PDB entry 6ZDJ | electron microscopy, 5.80 A resolution (low resolution: residue-level contacts below are approximate; hydrogen-bond / salt-bridge calls are withheld) | chains B and C of the 13 polymer chains in the assembly

[Chain B (and C)]
Name: Gag protein
Organism: Human immunodeficiency virus 1
Notes: chain C of this document is another copy of the same molecule, construct and numbering; everything in this record applies to it too
Reference sequence: Q71B31 (Q71B31_9HIV1); residue numbers follow UniProt; this construct covers 1-220
Chain sequence (220 residues; numbered 1 to 220; the number before each row is that of its first residue):
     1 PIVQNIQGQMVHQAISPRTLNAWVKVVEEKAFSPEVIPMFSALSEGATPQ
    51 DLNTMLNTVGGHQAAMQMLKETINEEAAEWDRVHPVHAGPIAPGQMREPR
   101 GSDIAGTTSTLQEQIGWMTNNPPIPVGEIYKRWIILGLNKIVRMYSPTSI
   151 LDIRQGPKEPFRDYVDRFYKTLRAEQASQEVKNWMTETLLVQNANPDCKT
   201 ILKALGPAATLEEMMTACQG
Cystine bridges: C198-C218

[How chain B and chain C interact]
Pairs across the interface (24):
  V11(B) with Q4(C)
  H12(B) with Q4(C)
  A14(B) with E45(C)
  I15(B) with E45(C)
  P17(B) with L43(C)
  L20(B) with A42(C)
  N21(B) with A22(C); M39(C)
  V24(B) with K30(C); M39(C)
  E28(B) with K30(C)
  N57(B) with P38(C); R173(C)
  T58(B) with E35(C); P38(C)
  V59(B) with R173(C)
  G60(B) with E35(C)
  Q63(B) with Y169(C); R173(C)
  E71(B) with T210(C)
  K140(B) with E212(C)
  M144(B) with R162(C); M215(C)
  Y145(B) with R162(C)
Also at the interface, not in a pair above, chain B (24 interface residues in all): Q13, T54, G61, A64, Q67, M68
Also at the interface, not in a pair above, chain C (16 interface residues in all): D166

[In short]
Chain B and chain C form an interface of 24 and 16 residues respectively.
Both chains are Gag protein (Human immunodeficiency virus 1). Entry 6ZDJ (Structure of the native full-length
HIV-1 capsid protein in complex with Cyclophilin A from helical assembly ...) was determined by electron
microscopy together with 6Y9V, 6Y9W, 6Y9X, 6Y9Y and 6Y9Z from the same study.
